PDB entry 3PL7 | X-ray diffraction, 2.61 A resolution | chains A and C

# Chain A
Protein: Bcl-2-like protein 1
Organism: Homo sapiens
Notes: fragment: Bcl-xL; engineered mutation(s): deletion of residues 45-84
UniProt: Q07817 (B2CL1_HUMAN); residue numbers follow UniProt; this construct covers 1-28, 69-209
Chain sequence (181 residues; numbered -3 to 217; 40 numbers in that range are skipped by the numbering (no residue carries them; nothing is unmodelled there); the number before each row is that of its first residue; numbers below 1 keep their minus sign (Met-3 is residue -3)):
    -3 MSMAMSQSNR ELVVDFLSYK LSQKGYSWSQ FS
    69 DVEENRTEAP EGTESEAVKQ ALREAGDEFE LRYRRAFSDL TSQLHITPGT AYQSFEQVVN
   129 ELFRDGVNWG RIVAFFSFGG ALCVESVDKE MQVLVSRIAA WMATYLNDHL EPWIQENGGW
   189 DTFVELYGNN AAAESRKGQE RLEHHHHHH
Not modelled in the structure: -3 to 2, 69-81, 197-217
Sequence notes: expression tag (-3 to 0, 210-217)
Swiss-Prot annotation at these positions:
  - motif: Ser4 to Trp24 (BH4), Val86 to Arg100 (BH3), Glu129 to Gly148 (BH1), Pro180 to Tyr195 (BH2)
  - mutagenesis: Phe131 to Asp133 (No heterodimerization with BAX), Val135 to Trp137 (Loss of anti-apoptotic activity), Gly138 to Ile140 (Loss of anti-apoptotic activity), Gly138 (G138A: No heterodimerization with BAX), Ser145 to Gly147 (Decreases interaction with DNM1L, no effect on endocytosis enhancement), Gly148 (G148E: No heterodimerization with BAX), Asp156 (D156A: No effect on caspase-1 cleavage), Asp176 (D176A: No effect on caspase-1 cleavage), Trp188 to Phe191 (Abolishes interaction with DNM1L and endocytosis enhancement), Trp188 to Asp189 (Reduces anti-apoptotic activity by about half), Asp189 (D189A: No effect on caspase-1 cleavage)

# Chain C
Protein: Apoptosis regulator BAX
Notes: fragment: BH3 domain
UniProt: Q07812 (BAX_HUMAN); residue numbers follow UniProt; this construct covers 48-81
Chain sequence (34 residues; row label = number of the first residue in the row):
    48 DPVPQDASTK KLSECLKRIG DELDSNMELQ RMIA
Not modelled in the structure: 48-53, 80-81
Swiss-Prot annotation at these positions:
  - motif: Leu59 to Asn73 (BH3)
  - natural variant: Gly67 (G67R: In a T-cell acute lymphoblastic leukemia cell line)
  - mutagenesis: Met74 (M74D/E: Strongly reduced interaction with MCL1, BCL2, BCL2L1 and BCL2L2. No effect on cytochrome c release and subsequent apoptosis triggered by etoposide)
Reported in the primary citation:
  - conformationally variable residues: Ala54 to Met79
  - mutagenesis - M74D, M74E: decreased growth

# Chain A / chain C interface
Pairs across the interface - 34 pairs, chain A then chain C:
  Glu96(A) with Leu70(C); Met74(C)
  Phe97(A) with Ile66(C), hydrophobic; Gly67(C); Leu70(C), hydrophobic
  Arg100(A) with Leu70(C)
  Tyr101(A) with Ile66(C), hydrophobic; Glu69(C), hydrogen bond
  Ala104(A) with Ile66(C), hydrophobic
  Leu108(A) with Leu59(C), hydrophobic
  Gln111(A) with Ser55(C), hydrogen bond (backbone-side chain)
  Leu112(A) with Thr56(C); Leu59(C), hydrophobic
  Ser122(A) with Thr56(C)
  Gln125(A) with Thr56(C), hydrogen bond
  Val126(A) with Thr56(C); Ser60(C); Leu63(C), hydrophobic
  Glu129(A) with Ser60(C); Lys64(C), salt bridge
  Leu130(A) with Ser60(C); Lys64(C)
  Asp133(A) with Lys64(C), salt bridge
  Asn136(A) with Asp68(C), hydrogen bond; Asp71(C)
  Trp137(A) with Asp71(C)
  Gly138(A) with Gly67(C); Asp71(C)
  Arg139(A) with Lys64(C); Asp68(C), salt bridge
  Ala142(A) with Leu63(C)
  Phe146(A) with Leu63(C), hydrophobic
  Tyr195(A) with Asp71(C), hydrogen bond; Met74(C), hydrophobic
Interface residues without a listed pair, chain A (25 interface residues in all): Ala93, Thr109, Val141, Leu194
Interface residues without a listed pair, chain C (16 interface residues in all): Cys62, Asn73, Arg78
From the paper, about this interface:
  - interface residues, chain C: Met74(C)
  - hot spots on chain C (mutagenesis) - M74A: decreased binding to Bcl-2-like protein 1 (chain A)
  - hot spots on chain C (mutagenesis) - M74K, M74R: unchanged binding to Bcl-2-like protein 1 (chain A)

# Summary
Chain A and chain C form an interface of 25 and 16 residues respectively; the contacts include 5 hydrogen
bonds and 3 salt bridges. Polar pairs include Glu129(A)-Lys64(C), Asp133(A)-Lys64(C) and Arg139(A)-Asp68(C).
From the paper: M74D and M74E of chain C reduce growth; the interface residue Met74(C); 5 substitutions were
tested in all.
Here chain A is Bcl-2-like protein 1 (Homo sapiens) and chain C is Apoptosis regulator BAX. Entry 3PL7
(Crystal structure of Bcl-xL in complex with the BaxBH3 domain) was determined by X-ray diffraction (same
publication as 3PK1).
